PDB entry 1FZ0 | X-ray diffraction, 2.07 A resolution | chains C and D of the 6 polymer chains in the assembly

Chain C (and D):
Name: Methane monooxygenase component A, beta chain
From: Methylococcus capsulatus
Notes: EC 1.14.13.25; chain D of this document is another copy of the same molecule, construct and numbering; everything in this record applies to it too
UniProt: P18798 (MEMB_METCA); numbering as in UniProt (aligned over 1-389)
Sequence (389 residues; numbered 1 to 389; the number before each row is that of its first residue):
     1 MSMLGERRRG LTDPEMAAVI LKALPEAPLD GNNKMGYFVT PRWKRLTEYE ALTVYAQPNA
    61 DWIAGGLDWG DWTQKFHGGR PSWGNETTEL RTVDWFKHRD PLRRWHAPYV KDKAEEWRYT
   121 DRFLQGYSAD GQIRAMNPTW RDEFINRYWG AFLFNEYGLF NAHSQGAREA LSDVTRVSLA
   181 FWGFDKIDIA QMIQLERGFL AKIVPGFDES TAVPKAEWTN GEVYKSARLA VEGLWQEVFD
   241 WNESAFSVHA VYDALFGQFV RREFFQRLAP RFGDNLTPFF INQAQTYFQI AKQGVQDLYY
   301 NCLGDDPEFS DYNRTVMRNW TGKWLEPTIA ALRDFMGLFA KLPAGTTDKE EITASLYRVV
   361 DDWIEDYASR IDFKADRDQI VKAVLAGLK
Not modelled in the structure: 1 (chain D: 1, 389)
Differences from the reference sequence: conflict R370 (Ala in P18798)
Metal / ion sites: Ca2+ site 1 near D348 (its only coordinating residue here); Ca2+ site 2: D376, D378

How chain C and chain D interact:
Pairs across the interface (71):
  M3(C) - P25(D)
  M3(C) - E26(D)
  M3(C) - A27(D)
  M3(C) - P28(D)
  L4(C) - L21(D)  hydrophobic
  L4(C) - L24(D)  hydrophobic
  L11(C) - T12(D)
  T12(C) - L11(D)
  P14(C) - P14(D)
  P14(C) - A18(D)
  A18(C) - P14(D)
  L21(C) - P14(D)  hydrophobic
  L24(C) - L4(D)  hydrophobic
  P25(C) - M3(D)
  A27(C) - M3(D)
  P28(C) - M3(D)
  K111(C) - R118(D)
  D112(C) - R118(D)  salt bridge
  D112(C) - R122(D)  salt bridge
  E115(C) - E115(D)
  E115(C) - R118(D)  salt bridge
  E115(C) - R122(D)  salt bridge
  E116(C) - Y119(D)
  E116(C) - R122(D)  salt bridge
  R118(C) - K111(D)
  R118(C) - D112(D)  salt bridge
  R118(C) - E115(D)  salt bridge
  Y119(C) - E116(D)
  Y119(C) - Y119(D)  hydrophobic
  Y119(C) - N282(D)
  Y119(C) - Q283(D)
  R122(C) - D112(D)  salt bridge
  R122(C) - E115(D)  salt bridge
  R122(C) - E116(D)  salt bridge
  R122(C) - T286(D)
  F123(C) - N282(D)
  F123(C) - T286(D)
  G126(C) - Q289(D)
  A129(C) - Q289(D)
  D130(C) - Q258(D)  hydrogen bond
  D130(C) - R262(D)  salt bridge
  D130(C) - Q285(D)
  D130(C) - Q289(D)  hydrogen bond
  Q132(C) - Q266(D)  hydrogen bond
  R134(C) - R262(D)
  R134(C) - R358(D)
  R134(C) - D362(D)  salt bridge
  Q258(C) - D130(D)  hydrogen bond
  R262(C) - D130(D)  salt bridge
  R262(C) - Q132(D)
  R262(C) - R134(D)
  Q266(C) - Q132(D)  hydrogen bond
  Q266(C) - N275(D)  hydrogen bond (backbone-side chain)
  P270(C) - P270(D)
  P270(C) - N275(D)
  R271(C) - P270(D)
  N275(C) - Q266(D)  hydrogen bond (side chain-backbone)
  N275(C) - P270(D)
  P278(C) - N275(D)
  N282(C) - Y119(D)
  N282(C) - F123(D)
  Q283(C) - Y119(D)
  Q285(C) - D130(D)
  Q285(C) - Q132(D)
  T286(C) - R122(D)
  T286(C) - F123(D)
  Q289(C) - G126(D)
  Q289(C) - A129(D)
  Q289(C) - D130(D)  hydrogen bond
  R358(C) - R134(D)
  D362(C) - R134(D)  salt bridge
Other interface residues (no listed pair), chain C (43 interface residues in all): A17, E26, A135, F279, K292
Other interface residues (no listed pair), chain D (42 interface residues in all): A17, R271, P278, F279, I290

Overview:
Chain C and chain D form an interface of 43 and 42 residues respectively; the contacts include 8 hydrogen
bonds and 14 salt bridges. Polar pairs include D112(C)-R118(D), D112(C)-R122(D) and E115(C)-R118(D). The Ca2+
site 2 is built by D376(C) and D378(C).
Chain C and chain D are both Methane monooxygenase component A, beta chain (Methylococcus capsulatus); the
structure, Methane monooxygenase hydroxylase, form II mixed-valent grown anaerobically, was determined by
X-ray diffraction together with 1FYZ, 1FZ1, 1FZ2, 1FZ3, 1FZ4 and 1FZ5 from the same study.
